7QU2 - chains B and C of the 3 polymer chains in the assembly; structure by X-ray diffraction, 2.50 A resolution.

[Chain B]
Name: Fab JUN1 light chain
Organism: Mus musculus
Notes: antibody fragment or engineered binder
Sequence (217 residues; row label = number of the first residue in the row; numbers below 1 keep their minus sign (Glu-2 is residue -2)):
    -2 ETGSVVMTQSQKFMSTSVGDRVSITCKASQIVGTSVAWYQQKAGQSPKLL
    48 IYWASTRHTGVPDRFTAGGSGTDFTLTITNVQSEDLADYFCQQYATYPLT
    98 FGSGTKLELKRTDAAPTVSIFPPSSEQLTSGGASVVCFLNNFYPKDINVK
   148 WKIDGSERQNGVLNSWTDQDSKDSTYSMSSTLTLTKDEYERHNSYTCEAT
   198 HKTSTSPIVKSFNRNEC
Not modelled in the structure: -2 to -1, 214
Disulfide bonds: Cys23-Cys88, Cys134-Cys194

[Chain C]
Name: Glycoprotein G1
Organism: Argentinian mammarenavirus
Reference sequence: C1K9J9 (C1K9J9_JUNIN); residues 87-232 here = UniProt positions 87-232
Sequence (156 residues; numbered 84 to 239; the number before each row is that of its first residue):
    84 ETGDLPLLCTLNKSHLYIKGGNASFQISFDDIAVLLPQYDVIIQHPADMS
   134 WCSKSDDQIWLSQWFMNAVGHDWHLDPPFLCRNRTKTEGFIFQVNTSKTG
   184 VNENYAKKFKTGMHHLYREYPDSCLNGKLCLMKAQPTSWPLQCPLDHVNK
   234 HHHHHH
Not modelled in the structure: 84-86, 229-239
Construct notes: expression tag (84-86, 233-239)
Disulfide bonds: Cys92-Cys226, Cys135-Cys164, Cys207-Cys213
Covalent attachments: N-acetylglucosamine (NAG) linked to Asn166, Asn178
What the authors report for this chain:
  - post-translational modification sites: Asn166, Asn178

[Interface between chain B and chain C]
Residue-residue contacts - 13 pairs, chain B then chain C:
  Val2(B) - Tyr122(C)
  Gln27(B) - Tyr122(C)
  Ile28(B) - Gln121(C)
  Ile28(B) - Tyr122(C)  hydrogen bond (backbone-side chain)
  Val29(B) - Leu119(C)
  Val29(B) - Tyr122(C)
  Trp50(B) - Ile115(C)  hydrophobic
  Ala92(B) - Leu119(C)  hydrophobic
  Ala92(B) - Lys169(C)
  Thr93(B) - Tyr122(C)
  Tyr94(B) - Lys169(C)
  Tyr94(B) - Thr170(C)  hydrogen bond
  Tyr94(B) - Glu171(C)  hydrogen bond
Interface residues without a listed pair, chain B (11 interface residues in all): Gly30, Ser32, Tyr91
Interface residues without a listed pair, chain C (9 interface residues in all): Ala116, Val117
Interface features reported in the paper:
  - pairs named by the authors: Ile28(B)-Tyr122(C) (hydrogen bond)
  - epitope / paratope residues, chain B: Gln27(B), Ile28(B), Tyr94(B)
  - epitope / paratope residues, chain C: Tyr122(C)

[In short]
Chain B and chain C form an interface of 11 and 9 residues respectively; the contacts include 3 hydrogen
bonds. Polar contacts include Ile28(B)-Tyr122(C), Tyr94(B)-Thr170(C) and Tyr94(B)-Glu171(C). The paper
describes a hydrogen bond between Ile28(B) and Tyr122(C). From the paper: epitope/paratope residues Gln27(B),
Ile28(B) and Tyr122(C) among others; modification sites Asn166(C) and Asn178(C).
Chain B is Fab JUN1 light chain (Mus musculus) and chain C is Glycoprotein G1 (Argentinian mammarenavirus);
the structure, Junin virus GP1 glycoprotein in complex with Fab fragment of antibody JUN1, was determined by
X-ray diffraction (same publication as 7QU1).
